Entry 8V8G (X-ray diffraction, 1.90 A resolution); this record covers chain A.

Chain A:
Molecule: 3C-like proteinase nsp5
From: Severe acute respiratory syndrome coronavirus 2
Notes: EC 3.4.22.69; fragment: catalytic domain (MPro1-196)
Reference sequence: P0DTD1 (R1AB_SARS2); residues 1-196 here correspond to UniProt positions 3264-3459 (UniProt number = residue number + 3263)
Sequence (197 residues; row label = number of the first residue in the row; numbering starts at 0):
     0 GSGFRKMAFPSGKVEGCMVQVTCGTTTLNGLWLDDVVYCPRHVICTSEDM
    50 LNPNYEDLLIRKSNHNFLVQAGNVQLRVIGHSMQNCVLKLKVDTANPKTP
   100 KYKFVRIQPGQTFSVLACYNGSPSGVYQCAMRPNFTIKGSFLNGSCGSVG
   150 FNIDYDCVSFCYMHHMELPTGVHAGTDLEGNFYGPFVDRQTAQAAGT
Not modelled in the structure: 0-5, 191-196
Construct notes: expression tag (0)
Small-molecule neighbours: ensitrelvir (7YY; 6-[(6-chloranyl-2-methyl-indazol-5-yl)amino]-3-[(1-methyl-1,2,4-triazol-3-yl)methyl]-1-[[2,4,5-tris(fluoranyl)phenyl]methyl]-1,3,5-triazine-2,4-dione): Thr24, Thr25, Thr26, Leu27, His41, Met49, Phe140, Leu141, Asn142, Gly143, Ser144, Cys145, His163, His164, Met165, Glu166, His172, Asp187, Arg188, Gln189
Swiss-Prot annotation at these positions:
  - active site: His41 (For 3CL-PRO activity), Cys145 (Nucleophile)
  - cross-link (Glycyl lysine isopeptide (Lys-Gly)): Lys5 (interchain with G-Cter in ubiquitin), Lys90 (interchain with G-Cter in ubiquitin)

In short:
Chain A binds ensitrelvir. Curated annotation (UniProt) lists active-site residues His41 and Cys145.
Chain A is 3C-like proteinase nsp5 (Severe acute respiratory syndrome coronavirus 2); the structure,
Room-temperature X-ray structure of SARS-CoV-2 main protease catalytic domain (residues 1-196) in complex with
ensitrelvir (ESV), was determined by X-ray diffraction, deposited together with 8V7T, 8V7W and 8V8E.
